Entry 6UUB (X-ray diffraction, 3.96 A resolution); this record covers chains CCC and FFF of the 8 polymer chains in the assembly.

# Chain CCC
Name: DNA-directed RNA polymerase subunit beta
Source organism: Escherichia coli
Notes: EC 2.7.7.6
UniProt: P0A8V4 (RPOB_ECO57); numbering as in UniProt (aligned over 1-1342)
Amino-acid sequence (1342 residues; each row starts with the number of its first residue):
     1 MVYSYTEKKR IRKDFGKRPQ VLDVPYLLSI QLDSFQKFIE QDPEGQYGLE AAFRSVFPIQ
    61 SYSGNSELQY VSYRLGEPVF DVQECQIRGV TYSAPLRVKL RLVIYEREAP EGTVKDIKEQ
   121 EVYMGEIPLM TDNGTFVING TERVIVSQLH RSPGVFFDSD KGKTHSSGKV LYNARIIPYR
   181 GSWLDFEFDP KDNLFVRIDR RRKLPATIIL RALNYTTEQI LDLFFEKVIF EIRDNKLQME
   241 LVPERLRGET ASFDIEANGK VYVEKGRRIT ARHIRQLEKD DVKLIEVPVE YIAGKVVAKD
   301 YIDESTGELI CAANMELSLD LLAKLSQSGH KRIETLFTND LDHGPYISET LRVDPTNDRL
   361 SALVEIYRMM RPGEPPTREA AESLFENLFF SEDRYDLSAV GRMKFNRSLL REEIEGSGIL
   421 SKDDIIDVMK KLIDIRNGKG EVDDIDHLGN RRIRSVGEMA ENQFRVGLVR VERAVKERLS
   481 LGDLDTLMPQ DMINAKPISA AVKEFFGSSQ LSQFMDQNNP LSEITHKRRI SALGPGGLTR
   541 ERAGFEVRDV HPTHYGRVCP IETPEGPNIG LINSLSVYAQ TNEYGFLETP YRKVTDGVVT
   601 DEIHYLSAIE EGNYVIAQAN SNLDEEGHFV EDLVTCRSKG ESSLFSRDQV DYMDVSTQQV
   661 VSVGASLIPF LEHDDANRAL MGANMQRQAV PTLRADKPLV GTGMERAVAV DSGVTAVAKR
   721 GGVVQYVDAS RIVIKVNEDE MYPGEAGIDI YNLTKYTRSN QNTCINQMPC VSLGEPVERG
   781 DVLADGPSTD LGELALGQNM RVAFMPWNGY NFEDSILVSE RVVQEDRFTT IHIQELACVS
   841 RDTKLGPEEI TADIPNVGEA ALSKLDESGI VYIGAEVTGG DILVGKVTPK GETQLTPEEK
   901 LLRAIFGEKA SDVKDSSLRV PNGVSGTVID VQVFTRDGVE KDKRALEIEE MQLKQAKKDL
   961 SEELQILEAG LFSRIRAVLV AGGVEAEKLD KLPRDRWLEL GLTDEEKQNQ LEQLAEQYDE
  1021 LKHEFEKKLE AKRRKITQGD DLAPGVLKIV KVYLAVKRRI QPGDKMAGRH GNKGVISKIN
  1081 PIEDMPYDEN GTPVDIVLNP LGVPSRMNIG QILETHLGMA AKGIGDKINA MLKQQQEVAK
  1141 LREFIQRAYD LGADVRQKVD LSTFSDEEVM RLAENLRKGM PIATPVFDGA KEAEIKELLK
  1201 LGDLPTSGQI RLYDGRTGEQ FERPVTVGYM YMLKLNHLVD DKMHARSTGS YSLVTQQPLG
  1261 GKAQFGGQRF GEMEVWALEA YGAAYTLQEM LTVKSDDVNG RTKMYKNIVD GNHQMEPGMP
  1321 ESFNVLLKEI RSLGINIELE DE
Disordered / not traced: 1-2
Metal / ion sites: Mg2+: Glu813 (together with UTP)
Ligand contacts: UTP (uridine 5'-triphosphate): Glu813, Ser1105, Arg1106
Swiss-Prot annotation at these positions:
  - modified residue (N6-acetyllysine): Lys1022, Lys1200

# Chain FFF
Name: RNA polymerase sigma factor RpoS
Source organism: Escherichia coli (strain K12)
UniProt: P13445 (RPOS_ECOLI); residue numbers follow UniProt; this construct covers 1-328
Amino-acid sequence (336 residues; numbered 1 to 336; the number before each row is that of its first residue):
     1 MGQNTLKVHD LNEDAEFDEN GVEVFDEKAL VEEEPSDNDL AEEELLSQGA TQRVLDATQL
    61 YLGEIGYSPL LTAEEEVYFA RRALRGDVAS RRRMIESNLR LVVKIARRYG NRGLALLDLI
   121 EEGNLGLIRA VEKFDPERGF RFSTYATWWI RQTIERAIMN QTRTIRLPIH IVKELNVYLR
   181 TARELSHKLD HEPSAEEIAE QLDKPVDDVS RMLRLNERIT SVDTPLGGDS EKALLDILAD
   241 EKENGPEDTT QDDDMKQSIV KWLFELNAKQ REVLARRFGL LGYEAATLED VGREIGLTRE
   301 RVRQIQVEGL RRLREILQTQ GLNIEALFLE HHHHHH
Disordered / not traced: 1-52, 330-336
Construct notes: conflict Gly2 (Ser in P13445), Glu33 (Gln in P13445); expression tag (329-336)
Swiss-Prot annotation at these positions:
  - DNA-binding region: Leu288 to Val307 (H-T-H motif)
  - region: Asp56 to Ala89 (Sigma-70 factor domain-1)
  - motif: Asp118 to Glu121 (Interaction with polymerase core subunit RpoC)
  - mutagenesis: Lys173 (K173E: Eliminates RpoS proteolysis. Lack of interaction with RssB), Glu174 (E174T: 2-fold increase in RpoS half-life. Does not affect interaction with RssB), Val177 (V177K: 3-fold increase in RpoS half-life), Tyr178 (Y178L: Does not affect RpoS half-life)

# Interface between chain CCC and chain FFF
Residue-residue contacts (73):
  Val79(CCC) with His191(FFF)
  Pro95(CCC) with Asp190(FFF)
  Arg97(CCC) with His187(FFF); Lys188(FFF)
  Val122(CCC) with His187(FFF)
  Tyr123(CCC) with Ser186(FFF); His187(FFF), hydrogen bond (backbone-side chain); Asp190(FFF)
  Glu126(CCC) with Asp190(FFF)
  Pro372(CCC) with Gln59(FFF)
  Gly373(CCC) with Val54(FFF)
  Pro375(CCC) with Tyr67(FFF)
  Glu477(CCC) with Arg108(FFF)
  Arg478(CCC) with Arg183(FFF)
  Gln490(CCC) with His187(FFF)
  Asp491(CCC) with Arg183(FFF)
  Ile493(CCC) with His187(FFF)
  Asn494(CCC) with Arg183(FFF)
  Ala495(CCC) with His187(FFF)
  Lys496(CCC) with Glu192(FFF), salt bridge
  Gln510(CCC) with Gly228(FFF)
  Asp842(CCC) with Arg214(FFF), hydrogen bond (backbone-side chain)
  Thr843(CCC) with Arg214(FFF)
  Lys844(CCC) with Arg211(FFF)
  Asn856(CCC) with Phe328(FFF); Leu329(FFF), hydrogen bond (side chain-backbone)
  Gly858(CCC) with Phe328(FFF)
  Thr896(CCC) with Lys256(FFF)
  Glu898(CCC) with Lys256(FFF); Ile259(FFF); Leu280(FFF)
  Lys900(CCC) with Arg277(FFF); Phe278(FFF)
  Leu901(CCC) with Phe278(FFF), hydrophobic; Leu310(FFF), hydrophobic
  Ile905(CCC) with Leu310(FFF), hydrophobic
  Phe906(CCC) with Asn323(FFF); Leu327(FFF), hydrophobic
  Glu908(CCC) with Leu327(FFF)
  Arg936(CCC) with Ala195(FFF); Ser210(FFF), hydrogen bond
  Asp937(CCC) with Glu196(FFF)
  Pro1044(CCC) with Leu213(FFF); Glu217(FFF)
  Gly1045(CCC) with Arg214(FFF)
  Ser1247(CCC) with Glu247(FFF)
  Thr1248(CCC) with Pro246(FFF)
  Gly1249(CCC) with Gly245(FFF)
  Tyr1251(CCC) with Ala239(FFF); Asp240(FFF), hydrogen bond (backbone-backbone); Gly245(FFF); Pro246(FFF)
  Ser1252(CCC) with Asp240(FFF)
  Leu1253(CCC) with Leu235(FFF), hydrophobic; Leu238(FFF); Ala239(FFF); Asp240(FFF)
  Val1254(CCC) with Leu235(FFF)
  Gln1256(CCC) with Asp240(FFF), hydrogen bond; Lys242(FFF)
  Leu1259(CCC) with Ile237(FFF); Ala239(FFF), hydrophobic
  Gln1264(CCC) with Ile237(FFF)
  Val1298(CCC) with Glu243(FFF)
  Arg1301(CCC) with Glu243(FFF), salt bridge; Pro246(FFF)
  Thr1302(CCC) with Glu243(FFF); Pro246(FFF); Thr249(FFF)
  Tyr1305(CCC) with Pro246(FFF), hydrophobic; Glu247(FFF), hydrogen bond
  Lys1306(CCC) with Thr250(FFF); Asp253(FFF), salt bridge
Also at the interface, not in a pair above, chain CCC (58 interface residues in all): Phe80, Arg473, Leu481, Val857, Pro897, Leu902, Asp1041, Ser1250, Gly1260
Also at the interface, not in a pair above, chain FFF (52 interface residues in all): Arg53, Lys104, Asn111, Ser194, Asp236, Met255, Gly279, Ala286, Leu313, Ile324

# Summary
58 residues of chain CCC face 52 of chain FFF across their interface, with 7 hydrogen bonds and 3 salt
bridges. Polar contacts include Lys496(CCC)-Glu192(FFF), Arg1301(CCC)-Glu243(FFF) and
Lys1306(CCC)-Asp253(FFF). Ligands of chain CCC: UTP. UniProt lists 4 mutagenesis sites on chain FFF.
Chain CCC is DNA-directed RNA polymerase subunit beta (Escherichia coli) and chain FFF is RNA polymerase sigma
factor RpoS (Escherichia coli (strain K12)); the structure, E. coli sigma-S transcription initiation complex
with a mismatching UTP ("Fresh" crystal soaked with UTP for ..., was determined by X-ray diffraction together
with 6UTV, 6UTW, 6UTX, 6UTY, 6UTZ, 6UU0 and 11 further entries from the same study.
